PDB entry 7O4R | X-ray diffraction, 2.79 A resolution | chains A and D of the 4 polymer chains in the assembly

== Chain A ==
Protein: 3-hydroxyacyl-CoA dehydrogenase
Source organism: Mycobacterium tuberculosis H37Rv
Notes: EC 1.1.1.35
UniProt: O53872 (O53872_MYCTU); residues 1-720 here = UniProt positions 1-720
Chain sequence (736 residues; each row starts with the number of its first residue; numbers below 1 keep their minus sign (Met-15 is residue -15)):
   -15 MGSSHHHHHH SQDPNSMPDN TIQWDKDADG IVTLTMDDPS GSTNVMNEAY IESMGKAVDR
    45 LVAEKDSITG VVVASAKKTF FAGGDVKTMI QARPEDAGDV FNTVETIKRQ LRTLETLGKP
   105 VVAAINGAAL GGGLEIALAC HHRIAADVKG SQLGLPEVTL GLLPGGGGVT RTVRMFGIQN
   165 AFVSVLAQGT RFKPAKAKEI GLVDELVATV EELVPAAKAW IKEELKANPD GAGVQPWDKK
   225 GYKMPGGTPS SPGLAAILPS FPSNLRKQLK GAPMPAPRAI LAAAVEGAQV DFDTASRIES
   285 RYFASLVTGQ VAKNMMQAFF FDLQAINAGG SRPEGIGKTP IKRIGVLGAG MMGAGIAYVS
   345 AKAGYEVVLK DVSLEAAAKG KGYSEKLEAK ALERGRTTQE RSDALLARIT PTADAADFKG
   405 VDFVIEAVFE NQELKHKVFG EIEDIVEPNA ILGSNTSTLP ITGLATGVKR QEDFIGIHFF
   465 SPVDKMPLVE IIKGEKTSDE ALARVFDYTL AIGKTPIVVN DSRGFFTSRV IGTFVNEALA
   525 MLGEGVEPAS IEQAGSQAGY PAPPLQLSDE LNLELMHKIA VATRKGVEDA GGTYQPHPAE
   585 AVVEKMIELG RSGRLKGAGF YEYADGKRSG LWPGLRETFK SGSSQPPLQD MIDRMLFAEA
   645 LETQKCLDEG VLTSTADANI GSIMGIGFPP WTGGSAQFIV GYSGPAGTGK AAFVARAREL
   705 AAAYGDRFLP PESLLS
Unresolved in the structure: -15 to -14, -4 to 0
Sequence notes: initiating methionine (-15); expression tag (-14 to 0)
From the paper describing this entry:
  - catalytic residues: Glu119, Glu141, His462 (citing earlier work)

== Chain D ==
Protein: Putative acyltransferase Rv0859
Source organism: Mycobacterium tuberculosis (strain ATCC 25618 / H37Rv)
Notes: EC 2.3.1.-
UniProt: O53871 (Y0859_MYCTU); residue numbers follow UniProt; this construct covers 1-403
Chain sequence (403 residues; numbered 1 to 403; the number before each row is that of its first residue):
     1 MSEEAFIYEA IRTPRGKQKN GSLHEVKPLS LVVGLIDELR KRHPDLDENL ISDVILGCVS
    61 PVGDQGGDIA RAAVLASGMP VTSGGVQLNR FCASGLEAVN TAAQKVRSGW DDLVLAGGVE
   121 SMSRVPMGSD GGAMGLDPAT NYDVMFVPQS IGADLIATIE GFSREDVDAY ALRSQQKAAE
   181 AWSGGYFAKS VVPVRDQNGL LILDHDEHMR PDTTKEGLAK LKPAFEGLAA LGGFDDVALQ
   241 KYHWVEKINH VHTGGNSSGI VDGAALVMIG SAAAGKLQGL TPRARIVATA TSGADPVIML
   301 TGPTPATRKV LDRAGLTVDD IDLFELNEAF ASVVLKFQKD LNIPDEKLNV NGGAIAMGHP
   361 LGATGAMILG TMVDELERRN ARRALITLCI GGGMGVATII ERV
Unresolved in the structure: 1, 297-303, 390-392
Residues lining bound ligands:
  - coenzyme A (COA), molecule 1: Lys19, Phe91, Cys92, Met127, Gln149, Gln175, Arg210, Thr213, Gly217, Leu218, Leu221, Phe225, Thr253, Gly254, Gly255, Ser257, Ser258, Gly259, Ile260, Phe330, His359, Leu361
  - coenzyme A (COA), molecule 2: Ile159, Glu160, His243, Trp244, Asp295, Thr304, Pro305, Lys309, Lys336, Asp340
From the paper describing this entry:
  - binding site for coenzyme A: Trp244, Lys336
  - catalytic residues: Cys92, His359 (citing earlier work)

== Interface between chain A and chain D ==
Residue-residue contacts (43; chain A residue first):
  Ala239(A) - Leu136(D)
  Leu242(A) - Gly135(D)
  Leu242(A) - Leu136(D)  hydrophobic
  Pro243(A) - Gly135(D)
  Pro243(A) - Leu136(D)
  Pro243(A) - Asn141(D)  hydrogen bond (backbone-side chain)
  Ser244(A) - Gly232(D)
  Ser244(A) - Phe234(D)
  Pro246(A) - Pro138(D)  hydrophobic
  Pro246(A) - Asn141(D)
  Pro246(A) - Tyr142(D)
  Ser247(A) - Gly232(D)  hydrogen bond (side chain-backbone)
  Ser247(A) - Phe234(D)
  Ser247(A) - Val237(D)
  Asn248(A) - Leu231(D)  hydrogen bond (side chain-backbone)
  Asn248(A) - Gly232(D)  hydrogen bond (backbone-backbone)
  Asn248(A) - Gly233(D)
  Leu249(A) - Tyr142(D)  hydrophobic
  Arg250(A) - Tyr142(D)  hydrogen bond (side chain-backbone)
  Arg250(A) - Met145(D)
  Arg250(A) - Gln240(D)  hydrogen bond (backbone-side chain)
  Lys251(A) - Asp236(D)  salt bridge
  Leu253(A) - Tyr142(D)
  Lys254(A) - Gln240(D)
  Gly255(A) - Gln240(D)
  Arg262(A) - Ala139(D)
  Arg262(A) - Tyr142(D)
  Arg262(A) - Asp143(D)  salt bridge
  Leu265(A) - Pro138(D)  hydrophobic
  Val269(A) - Pro138(D)  hydrophobic
  Glu270(A) - Asp137(D)
  Tyr286(A) - Ala139(D)
  Ala533(A) - His243(D)
  Ala533(A) - Trp244(D)
  Ser534(A) - His243(D)  hydrogen bond
  Ser534(A) - Trp244(D)  hydrogen bond (side chain-backbone)
  Gln537(A) - Leu239(D)  hydrogen bond (side chain-backbone)
  Gln537(A) - Gln240(D)
  Gln537(A) - His243(D)
  Gln541(A) - Gln240(D)  hydrogen bond (side chain-backbone)
  Gly614(A) - Glu246(D)
  Leu615(A) - Glu246(D)  hydrogen bond (backbone-side chain)
  Leu632(A) - His243(D)
Interface residues without a listed pair, chain A (28 interface residues in all): Ala256, Ala266, Glu531
Interface residues without a listed pair, chain D (22 interface residues in all): Phe146, Val245

== Summary ==
The interface between chain A and chain D involves 28 residues on one side and 22 on the other; the contacts
include 11 hydrogen bonds and 2 salt bridges. Polar pairs include Lys251(A)-Asp236(D), Arg262(A)-Asp143(D) and
Pro243(A)-Asn141(D). The paper reports catalytic residues Glu119(A), Glu141(A) and Cys92(D) among others; a
binding site for coenzyme A at Trp244(D) and Lys336(D).
Chain A is 3-hydroxyacyl-CoA dehydrogenase (Mycobacterium tuberculosis H37Rv) and chain D is Putative
acyltransferase Rv0859 (Mycobacterium tuberculosis (strain ATCC 25618 / H37Rv)); the structure, Structure of
Mycobacterium tuberculosis beta-oxidation trifunctional enzyme with Coenzyme A bound at the thiolase active
sites ..., was determined by X-ray diffraction, deposited together with 7O1G, 7O1I, 7O1J, 7O1K, 7O1L, 7O1M and
4 further entries.
